Entry 1D1L (X-ray diffraction, 2.10 A resolution); this record covers chain A.

# Chain A
Molecule: Lambda cro repressor
From: Enterobacteria phage lambda
Notes: fragment: lambda cro repressor
UniProtKB: P03040 (RCRO_LAMBD); residue numbers follow UniProt; this construct covers 1-61
Amino-acid sequence (61 residues; row label = number of the first residue in the row):
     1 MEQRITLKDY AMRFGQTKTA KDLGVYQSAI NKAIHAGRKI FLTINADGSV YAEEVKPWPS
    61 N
Construct notes: engineered mutation W58 (Phe in P03040)
Curated features (UniProtKB/Swiss-Prot):
  - DNA-binding region: Q16 to H35 (H-T-H motif)
  - mutagenesis: A33 (A33W: Loss of dimerization; when associated with D-58)

# Overview
UniProt lists one mutagenesis site.
Chain A is Lambda cro repressor (Enterobacteria phage lambda); the structure, Crystal structure of cro-F58W
mutant, was determined by X-ray diffraction (same publication as 1D1M).
